Entry 4L3H (X-ray diffraction, 1.79 A resolution); this record covers chains D and F of the 6 polymer chains in the assembly.

Chain D (and F):
Name: Methylamine dehydrogenase heavy chain
From: Paracoccus denitrificans
Notes: EC 1.4.99.3; chain F of this document is another copy of the same molecule, construct and numbering; everything in this record applies to it too
UniProtKB: A1BB97 (A1BB97_PARDP); residues 2-386 here correspond to UniProt positions 33-417 (UniProt number = residue number + 31)
Sequence (385 residues; numbered 2 to 386; the number before each row is that of its first residue):
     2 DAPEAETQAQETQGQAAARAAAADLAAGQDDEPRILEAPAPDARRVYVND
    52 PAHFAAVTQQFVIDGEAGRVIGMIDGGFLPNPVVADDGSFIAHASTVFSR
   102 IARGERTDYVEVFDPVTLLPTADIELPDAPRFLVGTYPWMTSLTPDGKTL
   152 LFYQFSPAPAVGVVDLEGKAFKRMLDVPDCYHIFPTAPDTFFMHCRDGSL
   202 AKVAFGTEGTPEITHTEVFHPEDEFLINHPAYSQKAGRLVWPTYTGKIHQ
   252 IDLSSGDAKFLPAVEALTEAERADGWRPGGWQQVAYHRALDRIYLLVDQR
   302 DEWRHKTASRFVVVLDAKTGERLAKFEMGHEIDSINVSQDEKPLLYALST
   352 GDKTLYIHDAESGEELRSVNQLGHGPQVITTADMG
Not modelled in the structure: 2-10
Disulfide bonds: Cys-181/Cys-196

Interface between chain D and chain F:
Pairs across the interface (26):
  Val-58(D) with Val-58(F), hydrophobic; Ile-102(F), hydrophobic
  Asp-76(D) with Ala-103(F)
  Gly-77(D) with Ile-102(F)
  Gly-78(D) with Ile-102(F)
  Val-98(D) with Ser-100(F); Arg-101(F); Ile-102(F), hydrophobic
  Ser-100(D) with Val-98(F)
  Arg-101(D) with Val-98(F); Tyr-110(F); Asp-124(F), salt bridge
  Ile-102(D) with Val-58(F), hydrophobic; Gly-77(F); Gly-78(F); Val-98(F), hydrophobic; Tyr-110(F)
  Ala-103(D) with Asp-76(F)
  Arg-104(D) with Glu-112(F), salt bridge; Pro-121(F)
  Tyr-110(D) with Arg-101(F); Ile-102(F)
  Glu-112(D) with Arg-104(F), salt bridge
  Pro-121(D) with Arg-104(F)
  Asp-124(D) with Arg-101(F), salt bridge
  His-375(D) with His-375(F)
Also at the interface, not in a pair above, chain D (17 interface residues in all): Thr-108, Phe-114
Also at the interface, not in a pair above, chain F (17 interface residues in all): Thr-108, Phe-114

In short:
The chain D/chain F interface involves 17 residues from each chain; the contacts include 4 salt bridges. Polar
contacts include Arg-101(D)/Asp-124(F) and Arg-104(D)/Glu-112(F).
Chain D and chain F are both Methylamine dehydrogenase heavy chain (Paracoccus denitrificans); the structure,
Crystal Structure of the E113Q-MauG/pre-Methylamine Dehydrogenase Complex After Treatment with Hydrogen
Peroxide, was determined by X-ray diffraction together with 4L1Q and 4L3G from the same study.
